PDB entry 7ARD | electron microscopy, 3.11 A resolution | chains D and I of the 51 polymer chains in the assembly

== Chain D ==
Name: ND7
From: Polytomella sp. Pringsheim 198.80
Chain sequence (395 residues; each row starts with the number of its first residue):
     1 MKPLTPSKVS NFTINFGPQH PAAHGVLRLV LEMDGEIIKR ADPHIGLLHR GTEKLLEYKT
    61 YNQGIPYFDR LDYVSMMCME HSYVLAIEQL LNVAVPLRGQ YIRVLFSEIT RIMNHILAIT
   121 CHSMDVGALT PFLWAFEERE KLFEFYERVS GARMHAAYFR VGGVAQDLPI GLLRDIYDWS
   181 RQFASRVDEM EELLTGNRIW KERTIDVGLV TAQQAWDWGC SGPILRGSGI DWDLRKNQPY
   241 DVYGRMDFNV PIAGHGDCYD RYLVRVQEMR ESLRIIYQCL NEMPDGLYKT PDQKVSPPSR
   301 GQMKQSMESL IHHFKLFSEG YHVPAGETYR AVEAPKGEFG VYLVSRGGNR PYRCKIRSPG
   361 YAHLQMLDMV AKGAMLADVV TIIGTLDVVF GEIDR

== Chain I ==
Name: TYKY
From: Polytomella sp. Pringsheim 198.80
Chain sequence (229 residues; each row starts with the number of its first residue):
     1 MSLINRAAQR LLSMPSVSSM GGLTQFTRSM GTERRPGQSG AWKQVDKQRY SSEWEQDPTF
    61 KQVPKNVSEV LDDSVSVLFL TDIVRGMMYS ASGFFDDKVT ILYPFEKGAV SPRFRGEHAL
   121 RRYPTGEERC ISCKLCEAIC PAQAITIEAE EREDGSRKTT RYDIDMTKCI YCGFCQEACP
   181 VDAIVEGPNF EFSTETREEL LYDKQKLLEN GDKWEQEIAA NLRTESLYR
Disordered / not traced: 1-30
Ion coordination: 4Fe-4S cluster Fe site 1: Cys130, Cys133, Cys136, Cys179; 4Fe-4S cluster Fe site 2: Cys140, Cys169, Cys172, Cys175
Ligand contacts:
  - phosphatidylethanolamine (PTY): Val75, Val77, Leu78, Phe79, Leu80
  - 4Fe-4S cluster (SF4), molecule 1: His118, Cys140, Pro141, Ala142, Ile145, Ile164, Cys169, Ile170, Tyr171, Cys172, Gly173, Phe174, Cys175, Glu186
  - 4Fe-4S cluster (SF4), molecule 2: Leu120, Cys130, Ile131, Ser132, Cys133, Lys134, Leu135, Cys136, Ile147, Tyr162, Cys179, Pro180, Val181, Ala183, Ile184

== Interface between chain D and chain I ==
Residue-residue contacts - 78 pairs, chain D then chain I:
  Glu36(D) with Trp42(I)
  Ile37(D) with Trp42(I), hydrophobic
  Lys59(D) with Pro141(I), hydrogen bond (side chain-backbone)
  Asn62(D) with Phe174(I)
  Gln63(D) with Ala138(I), hydrogen bond (side chain-backbone); Ile139(I); Cys140(I); Pro141(I)
  Pro66(D) with Ile170(I), hydrophobic
  Arg70(D) with Ile170(I), hydrogen bond (side chain-backbone)
  Trp134(D) with Tyr89(I)
  Glu147(D) with Ala109(I); Ser111(I), hydrogen bond (backbone-side chain)
  Arg148(D) with Arg113(I)
  Val149(D) with Arg113(I), hydrogen bond (backbone-side chain)
  Ser150(D) with Arg115(I), hydrogen bond (backbone-side chain)
  Gly151(D) with Arg113(I); Phe114(I); Arg115(I), hydrogen bond (backbone-backbone)
  Ala152(D) with Arg115(I)
  His155(D) with Arg115(I), hydrogen bond (backbone-side chain)
  Ala156(D) with Arg115(I), hydrogen bond (backbone-side chain)
  Arg160(D) with Phe174(I); Glu177(I), salt bridge
  Gln166(D) with Arg113(I); Arg229(I)
  Asp167(D) with Arg113(I), hydrogen bond (backbone-side chain)
  Pro169(D) with Arg113(I)
  Ile170(D) with Tyr228(I), hydrophobic
  Glu192(D) with Arg85(I); Gly86(I), hydrogen bond (side chain-backbone); Tyr89(I)
  Gly196(D) with Gly31(I); Asp82(I)
  Asn197(D) with Ile83(I)
  Arg198(D) with Ser76(I); Val77(I), hydrogen bond (side chain-backbone); Leu80(I); Asp82(I), salt bridge
  Lys201(D) with Gly31(I), hydrogen bond (side chain-backbone); Thr32(I); Glu33(I), hydrogen bond (side chain-backbone)
  Glu202(D) with Gln38(I); Ser39(I); Gly40(I)
  Ile205(D) with Arg34(I); Gly40(I), hydrogen bond (backbone-backbone)
  Asp206(D) with Arg34(I), salt bridge; Ser39(I), hydrogen bond; Ala41(I); Gln44(I); Gln48(I)
  Val207(D) with Gly40(I)
  Leu209(D) with Gln44(I)
  His255(D) with Arg34(I); Asp57(I), salt bridge; Thr59(I), hydrogen bond
  Asp257(D) with Arg34(I), salt bridge
  Tyr259(D) with Gly31(I), hydrogen bond (side chain-backbone); Thr32(I)
  Asp260(D) with Arg34(I), salt bridge
  Leu263(D) with Thr32(I)
  Arg300(D) with Gln176(I); Glu177(I); Cys179(I); Asp182(I), salt bridge; Arg229(I)
  Lys304(D) with Pro180(I), hydrogen bond (side chain-backbone)
  His313(D) with Glu177(I); Ala178(I), hydrogen bond (side chain-backbone)
  Phe314(D) with Leu135(I), hydrophobic
  Phe317(D) with Leu135(I); Ile139(I), hydrophobic; Glu177(I); Ala178(I), hydrophobic
  Ser318(D) with Leu135(I)
  Met375(D) with Trp42(I)
  Asp378(D) with Gly40(I)
Interface residues without a listed pair, chain D (52 interface residues in all): Thr130, Glu137, Leu168, Leu193, Thr195, Ile199, Tyr288, Met303
Interface residues without a listed pair, chain I (49 interface residues in all): Phe60, Thr81, Ser90, Ser92, Gly93, Val99, Gln143, Val181

== In short ==
52 residues of chain D and 49 residues of chain I are in contact, with 20 hydrogen bonds and 7 salt bridges.
Polar contacts include Arg160(D)-Glu177(I), Arg198(D)-Asp82(I) and Asp206(D)-Arg34(I). Bound to chain I:
phosphatidylethanolamine and 4Fe-4S cluster.
Chain D is ND7 and chain I is TYKY, both from Polytomella sp. Pringsheim 198.80; the structure, Cryo-EM
structure of Polytomella Complex-I (complete composition), was determined by electron microscopy, deposited
together with 7AQQ, 7AQR, 7AQW, 7AR7, 7AR8, 7AR9, 7ARB and 7ARC.
